4YE9 - chain A; structure by X-ray diffraction, 2.70 A resolution.

[Chain A]
Protein: Glutamine--tRNA ligase
Source organism: Homo sapiens
Notes: EC 6.1.1.18
UniProtKB: P47897 (SYQ_HUMAN); residues 1-775 here = UniProt positions 1-775
Sequence (776 residues; each row starts with the number of its first residue; numbering starts at 0):
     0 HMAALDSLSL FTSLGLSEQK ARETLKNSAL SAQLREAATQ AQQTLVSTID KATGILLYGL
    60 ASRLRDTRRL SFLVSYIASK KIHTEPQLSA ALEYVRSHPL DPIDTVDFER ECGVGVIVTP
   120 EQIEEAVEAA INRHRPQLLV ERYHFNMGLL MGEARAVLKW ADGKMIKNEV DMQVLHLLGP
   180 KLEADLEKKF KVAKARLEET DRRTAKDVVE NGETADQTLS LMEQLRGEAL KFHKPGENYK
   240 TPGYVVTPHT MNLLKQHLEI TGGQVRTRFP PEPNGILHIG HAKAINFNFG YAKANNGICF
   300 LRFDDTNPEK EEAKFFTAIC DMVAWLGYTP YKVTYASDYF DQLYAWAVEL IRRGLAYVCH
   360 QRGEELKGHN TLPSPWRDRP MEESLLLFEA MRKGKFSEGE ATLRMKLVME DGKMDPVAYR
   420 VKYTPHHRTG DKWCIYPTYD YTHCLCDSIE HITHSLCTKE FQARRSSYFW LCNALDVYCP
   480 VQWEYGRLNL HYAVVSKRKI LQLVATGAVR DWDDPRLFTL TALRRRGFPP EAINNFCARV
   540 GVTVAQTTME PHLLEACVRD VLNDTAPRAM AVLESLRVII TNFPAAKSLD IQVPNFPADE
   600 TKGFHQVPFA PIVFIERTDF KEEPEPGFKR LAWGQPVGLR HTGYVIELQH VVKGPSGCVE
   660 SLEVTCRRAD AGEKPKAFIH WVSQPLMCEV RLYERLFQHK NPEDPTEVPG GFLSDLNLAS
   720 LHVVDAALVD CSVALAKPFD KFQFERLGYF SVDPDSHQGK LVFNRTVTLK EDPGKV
Unresolved in the structure: 183-216, 364-369, 459-461, 585-588, 630-638, 655-656, 669-673, 772-775
Differences from the reference sequence: expression tag (0); engineered mutation Val45 (Gly in P47897)
Reported in the primary citation:
  - mutagenesis - Y57H (220-fold), H175A (60-fold): decreased catalytic activity
  - disease-associated variants - Y57H (220-fold): decreased catalytic activity
  - disease-associated variants - Y57H, R403W, R515W: decreased stability
  - disease-associated variants - Y57H, R515W: unchanged expression
  - disease-associated variants - R403W, R515W: abolished catalytic activity
  - mutagenesis - Y57H: decreased stability
  - mutagenesis - R403W, R515W: abolished catalytic activity

[Overview]
The paper reports that Y57H, R403W and R515W reduce stability; Y57H and H175A reduce catalytic activity.
Chain A is Glutamine--tRNA ligase (Homo sapiens); the structure, The crystal structure of the G45V mutant of
human GlnRS, was determined by X-ray diffraction (same publication as 4YE6 and 4YE8).
